5L64 - chains Q and R of the 28 polymer chains in the assembly; structure by X-ray diffraction, 2.70 A resolution.

[Chain Q]
Protein: Proteasome subunit alpha type-4
Source organism: Saccharomyces cerevisiae (strain ATCC 204508 / S288c)
Notes: EC 3.4.25.1
Reference sequence: P40303 (PSA4_YEAST); residues -1 to 252 here correspond to UniProt positions 1-254 (UniProt number = residue number + 2)
Amino-acid sequence (254 residues; numbered -1 to 252; the number before each row is that of its first residue; numbers below 1 keep their minus sign (Met-1 is residue -1)):
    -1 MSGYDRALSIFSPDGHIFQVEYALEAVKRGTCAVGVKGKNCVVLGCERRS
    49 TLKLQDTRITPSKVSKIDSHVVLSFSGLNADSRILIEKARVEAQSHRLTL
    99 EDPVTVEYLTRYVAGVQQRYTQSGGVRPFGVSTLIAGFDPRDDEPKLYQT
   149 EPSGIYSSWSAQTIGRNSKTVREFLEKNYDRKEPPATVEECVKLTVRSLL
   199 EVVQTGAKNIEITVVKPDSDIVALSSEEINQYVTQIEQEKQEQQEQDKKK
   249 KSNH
Not modelled in the structure: -1 to 0, 241-252
UniProt features mapped onto this chain:
  - modified residue: Thr58 (Phosphothreonine)

[Chain R]
Protein: Proteasome subunit alpha type-5
Source organism: Saccharomyces cerevisiae (strain ATCC 204508 / S288c)
Notes: EC 3.4.25.1
Reference sequence: P32379 (PSA5_YEAST); residues -7 to 252 here correspond to UniProt positions 1-260 (UniProt number = residue number + 8)
Amino-acid sequence (260 residues; row label = number of the first residue in the row; numbers below 1 keep their minus sign (Met-7 is residue -7)):
    -7 MFLTRSEYDRGVSTFSPEGRLFQVEYSLEAIKLGSTAIGIATKEGVVLGV
    43 EKRATSPLLESDSIEKIVEIDRHIGCAMSGLTADARSMIEHARTAAVTHN
    93 LYYDEDINVESLTQSVCDLALRFGEGASGEERLMSRPFGVALLIAGHDAD
   143 DGYQLFHAEPSGTFYRYNAKAIGSGSEGAQAELLNEWHSSLTLKEAELLV
   193 LKILKQVMEEKLDENNAQLSCITKQDGFKIYDNEKTAELIKELKEKEAAE
   243 SPEEADVEMS
Not modelled in the structure: -7 to 0, 118-124, 243-252

[Chain Q / chain R interface]
Residue-residue contacts (62; chain Q residue first):
  Asp3(Q) with Glu117(R)
  Arg4(Q) with Glu117(R)
  Ala5(Q) with Val4(R), hydrophobic; Glu117(R); Ser127(R)
  Ser7(Q) with Ser127(R); Arg128(R)
  Ile8(Q) with Gln15(R)
  Phe9(Q) with Gln15(R); Tyr18(R), hydrophobic; Ser19(R); Leu73(R), hydrophobic; Arg128(R); Pro129(R); Gly131(R)
  Ser10(Q) with Tyr18(R)
  Pro11(Q) with Tyr18(R), hydrophobic; Glu21(R)
  Asp12(Q) with Glu21(R)
  Gly13(Q) with Tyr18(R); Glu21(R); Ala22(R)
  His14(Q) with Leu25(R)
  Ile15(Q) with Leu73(R), hydrophobic; Arg128(R)
  Lys35(Q) with Glu52(R), salt bridge
  Gln116(Q) with Ala75(R); Asp76(R); Arg128(R)
  Thr119(Q) with Arg128(R), hydrogen bond (backbone-side chain)
  Gln120(Q) with Met126(R); Ser127(R), hydrogen bond (backbone-backbone); Arg128(R); Phe130(R)
  Ser121(Q) with Ser127(R), hydrogen bond (backbone-side chain)
  Gly122(Q) with Ser127(R)
  Ser151(Q) with Ala75(R)
  Gly152(Q) with Ala75(R)
  Ile153(Q) with Thr74(R); Ala75(R)
  Ser155(Q) with Leu51(R); Ser55(R)
  Ser156(Q) with Leu51(R); Glu52(R), hydrogen bond; Ser55(R), hydrogen bond (backbone-side chain)
  Trp157(Q) with Thr47(R); Ser48(R); Leu50(R); Leu51(R); Glu52(R)
  Ser158(Q) with Leu50(R), hydrogen bond (backbone-backbone); Glu52(R), hydrogen bond
  Ala159(Q) with Leu50(R)
  Leu173(Q) with Leu50(R), hydrophobic
  Glu174(Q) with Ser48(R), hydrogen bond; Pro49(R); Leu50(R)
  Tyr177(Q) with Leu50(R), hydrophobic
  Arg179(Q) with Pro49(R), hydrogen bond (side chain-backbone); Leu50(R), hydrogen bond (side chain-backbone); Leu51(R), hydrogen bond (side chain-backbone); Glu52(R)
Interface residues without a listed pair, chain Q (31 interface residues in all): Arg170
Interface residues without a listed pair, chain R (28 interface residues in all): Asp1, Ser53, Ser79

[Summary]
31 residues of chain Q and 28 residues of chain R are in contact; the contacts include 11 hydrogen bonds and 1
salt bridge. Among the polar pairs are Lys35(Q)-Glu52(R), Thr119(Q)-Arg128(R) and Ser121(Q)-Ser127(R).
Chain Q is Proteasome subunit alpha type-4 and chain R is Proteasome subunit alpha type-5, both from
Saccharomyces cerevisiae (strain ATCC 204508 / S288c); the structure, Yeast 20S proteasome with human beta5c
(1-138) and human beta6 (97-111; 118-133) in complex with epoxyketone ..., was determined by X-ray diffraction
(same publication as 5L52, 5L54, 5L55, 5L5A, 5L5B, 5L5D and 30 further entries).
